3ODU - chains A and B; structure by X-ray diffraction, 2.50 A resolution.

# Chain A (and B)
Molecule: C-X-C chemokine receptor type 4, Lysozyme Chimera
Source organism: Homo Sapiens
Notes: EC 3.2.1.17; fragment: CXCR4 residues 2-229, LYSOZYME residues 1002-1161, CXCR4 residues 230-319; chain B of this document is another copy of the same molecule, construct and numbering; everything in this record applies to it too
UniProt: chimeric construct of P61073, P00720: residues 2-229 from P61073 (CXCR4_HUMAN) positions 2-229 (same numbers); residues 1002-1161 from P00720 positions 1002-1161 (same numbers); residues 230-319 from P61073 (CXCR4_HUMAN) positions 230-319 (same numbers)
Chain sequence (502 residues; each row starts with the number of its first residue; numbers below 1 keep their minus sign (Asp-9 is residue -9)):
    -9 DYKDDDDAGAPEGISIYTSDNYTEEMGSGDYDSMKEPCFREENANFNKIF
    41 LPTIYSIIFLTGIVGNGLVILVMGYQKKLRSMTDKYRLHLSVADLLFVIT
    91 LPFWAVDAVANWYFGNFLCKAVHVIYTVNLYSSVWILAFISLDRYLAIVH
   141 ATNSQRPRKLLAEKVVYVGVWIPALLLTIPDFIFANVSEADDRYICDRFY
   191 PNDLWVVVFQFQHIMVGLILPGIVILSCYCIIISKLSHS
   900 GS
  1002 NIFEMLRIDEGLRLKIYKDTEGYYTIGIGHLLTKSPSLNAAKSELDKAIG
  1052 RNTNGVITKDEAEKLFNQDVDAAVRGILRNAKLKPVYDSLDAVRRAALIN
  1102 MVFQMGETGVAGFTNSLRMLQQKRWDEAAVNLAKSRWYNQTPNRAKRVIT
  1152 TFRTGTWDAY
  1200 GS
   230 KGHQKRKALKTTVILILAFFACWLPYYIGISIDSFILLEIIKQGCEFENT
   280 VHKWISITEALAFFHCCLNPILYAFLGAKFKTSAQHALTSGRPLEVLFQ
Not modelled in the structure: -9 to 26 (chain B: -9 to 27, 320-328)
Sequence notes: expression tag (-9 to 1, 320-328); engineered mutation Trp125 (Leu in P61073), Thr1054 (Cys in P00720), Ala1097 (Cys in P00720); linker (900-901, 1200-1201)
Disulfides: Cys28-Cys274, Cys109-Cys186
Residues lining bound ligands: ITD ((6,6-dimethyl-5,6-dihydroimidazo[2,1-b][1,3]thiazol-3-yl)methyl N,N'-dicyclohexylimidothiocarbamate): Glu32, Trp94, Asp97, Ala98, Trp102, Val112, His113, Tyr116, Arg183, Ile185, Cys186, Asp187, Arg188, Glu288
Reported in the primary citation:
  - mutagenesis - L125W: unchanged signaling
  - mutagenesis - L125W: increased stability (citing earlier work)
  - contacts within the chain: Pro191-Trp195
  - binding site for ITD: Asp97, Glu288
  - self-association interface (contacts with another copy of this molecule); pairs are residue here / residue on that copy: Asn192-Glu268 (hydrogen bond), Trp195-Leu267 (hydrogen bond), Phe201-Phe201 (hydrophobic contact), Met205-Met205 (hydrophobic contact), Leu210-Leu210 (hydrophobic contact), Leu194, Val197, Val198, Leu266
  - mutagenesis - T240P: abolished signaling

# Interface between chain A and chain B
Contacting residue pairs - 40 pairs, chain A then chain B:
  Pro191(A) with Leu267(B); Glu268(B)
  Asn192(A) with Leu266(B), hydrogen bond (side chain-backbone); Glu268(B), hydrogen bond
  Asp193(A) with Leu194(B)
  Leu194(A) with Asp193(B); Leu194(B), hydrophobic; Val197(B), hydrophobic; Leu266(B)
  Trp195(A) with Leu267(B), hydrogen bond (side chain-backbone)
  Val197(A) with Leu194(B), hydrophobic; Val198(B), hydrophobic
  Val198(A) with Val197(B), hydrophobic; Phe201(B)
  Phe201(A) with Val198(B); Phe201(B), hydrophobic; Gln202(B)
  Gln202(A) with Phe201(B)
  Met205(A) with Met205(B), hydrophobic
  Leu210(A) with Leu210(B), hydrophobic
  Leu266(A) with Asn192(B), hydrogen bond (backbone-side chain); Leu194(B)
  Leu267(A) with Pro191(B); Asn192(B); Leu194(B), hydrophobic; Trp195(B), hydrogen bond (backbone-side chain)
  Glu268(A) with Asn192(B), hydrogen bond
  Ser1044(A) with Asn1144(B), hydrogen bond (backbone-side chain)
  Lys1048(A) with Asn1144(B)
  Gly1051(A) with Ile1009(B); Arg1148(B)
  Arg1052(A) with Ile1009(B)
  Asn1053(A) with Ile1009(B), hydrogen bond (backbone-backbone); Asp1010(B); Glu1011(B), hydrogen bond (side chain-backbone); Gly1012(B)
  Asn1055(A) with Arg1014(B)
  Asp1061(A) with Thr142(B)
  Glu1064(A) with Asn143(B), hydrogen bond
  Lys1065(A) with Ser1201(B)
Other interface residues (no listed pair), chain A (25 interface residues in all): Ile269, Asp1047
Other interface residues (no listed pair), chain B (25 interface residues in all): Ile269

# In short
Chain A and chain B each contribute 25 residues to their interface; the contacts include 10 hydrogen bonds.
Polar pairs include Asn192(A)-Leu266(B), Asn192(A)-Glu268(B) and Trp195(A)-Leu267(B). Chain A binds compound
ITD. From the paper: a binding site for ITD at Asp97(A) and Glu288(A); L125W of chain A increases stability.
Chain A and chain B are both C-X-C chemokine receptor type 4, Lysozyme Chimera (Homo Sapiens); the structure,
The 2.5 A structure of the CXCR4 chemokine receptor in complex with small molecule antagonist IT1t, was
determined by X-ray diffraction (same publication as 3OE0, 3OE6, 3OE8 and 3OE9).
